Entry 3MRF (X-ray diffraction, 2.30 A resolution); this record covers chains A and B of the 3 polymer chains in the assembly.

Chain A:
Name: HLA class I histocompatibility antigen, A-2 alpha chain
Organism: Homo sapiens
Notes: fragment: HLA-A*0201 alpha chain, UNP resiude 25-300
Reference sequence: P01892 (1A02_HUMAN); residues 1-276 here correspond to UniProt positions 25-300 (UniProt number = residue number + 24)
Amino-acid sequence (293 residues; row label = number of the first residue in the row):
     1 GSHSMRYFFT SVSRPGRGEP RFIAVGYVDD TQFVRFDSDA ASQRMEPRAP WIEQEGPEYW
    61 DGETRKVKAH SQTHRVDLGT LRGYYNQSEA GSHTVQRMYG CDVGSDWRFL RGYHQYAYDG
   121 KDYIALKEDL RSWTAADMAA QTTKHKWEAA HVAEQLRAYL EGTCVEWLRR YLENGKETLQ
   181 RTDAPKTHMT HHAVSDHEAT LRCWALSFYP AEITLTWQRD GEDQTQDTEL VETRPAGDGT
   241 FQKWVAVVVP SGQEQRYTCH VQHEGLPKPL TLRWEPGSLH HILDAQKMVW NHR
Not modelled in the structure: 275-293
Construct notes: engineered mutation Val-245 (Ala269 in P01892); expression tag (277-293)
Disulfides: Cys-101/Cys-164, Cys-203/Cys-259

Chain B:
Name: Beta-2-microglobulin
Organism: Homo sapiens
Reference sequence: P61769 (B2MG_HUMAN); residues 1-99 here correspond to UniProt positions 21-119 (UniProt number = residue number + 20)
Amino-acid sequence (100 residues; numbered 0 to 99; the number before each row is that of its first residue; numbering starts at 0):
     0 MIQRTPKIQV YSRHPAENGK SNFLNCYVSG FHPSDIEVDL LKNGERIEKV EHSDLSFSKD
    60 WSFYLLYYTE FTPTEKDEYA CRVNHVTLSQ PKIVKWDRDM
Construct notes: expression tag (0)
Swiss-Prot annotation at these positions:
  - modified residue: Gln-2 (Pyrrolidone carboxylic acid)
  - glycosylation: Ile-1 (N-linked (Glc) (glycation) isoleucine), Lys-19 (N-linked (Glc) (glycation) lysine), Lys-41 (N-linked (Glc) (glycation) lysine), Lys-48 (N-linked (Glc) (glycation) lysine), Lys-58 (N-linked (Glc) (glycation) lysine), Lys-91 (N-linked (Glc) (glycation) lysine), Lys-94 (N-linked (Glc) (glycation) lysine)
Disulfides: Cys-25/Cys-80

How chain A and chain B interact:
Pairs across the interface (52):
  Phe-8(A) / Ser-55(B)
  Phe-8(A) / Phe-56(B)  hydrophobic
  Phe-9(A) / Phe-56(B)
  Thr-10(A) / Phe-56(B)
  Thr-10(A) / Phe-62(B)
  Val-12(A) / Ser-33(B)
  Ile-23(A) / Leu-54(B)
  Val-25(A) / Asp-53(B)
  Val-25(A) / Leu-54(B)
  Val-25(A) / Ser-55(B)
  Tyr-27(A) / Ser-55(B)
  Tyr-27(A) / Tyr-63(B)
  Gln-32(A) / Asp-53(B)  hydrogen bond
  Arg-35(A) / Asp-53(B)  salt bridge
  Arg-48(A) / Asp-53(B)  salt bridge
  His-93(A) / Met-0(B)
  Gln-96(A) / His-31(B)  hydrogen bond
  Gln-96(A) / Phe-56(B)
  Gln-96(A) / Trp-60(B)  hydrogen bond (side chain-backbone)
  Gln-96(A) / Phe-62(B)
  Arg-97(A) / Phe-56(B)
  Gln-115(A) / Trp-60(B)
  Tyr-116(A) / Trp-60(B)
  Ala-117(A) / Trp-60(B)  hydrophobic
  Asp-119(A) / Met-0(B)
  Asp-119(A) / Ile-1(B)
  Asp-119(A) / His-31(B)
  Gly-120(A) / Ile-1(B)
  Gly-120(A) / His-31(B)  hydrogen bond (backbone-side chain)
  Lys-121(A) / Ile-1(B)
  Asp-122(A) / Trp-60(B)  hydrogen bond
  Trp-204(A) / Asp-98(B)
  Trp-204(A) / Met-99(B)
  Val-231(A) / Gln-8(B)
  Glu-232(A) / Lys-6(B)
  Glu-232(A) / Gln-8(B)  hydrogen bond (backbone-side chain)
  Thr-233(A) / Tyr-26(B)
  Arg-234(A) / Gln-8(B)  hydrogen bond
  Arg-234(A) / Tyr-10(B)
  Pro-235(A) / Tyr-10(B)  hydrogen bond (backbone-side chain)
  Pro-235(A) / Asn-24(B)
  Pro-235(A) / Tyr-26(B)
  Pro-235(A) / Leu-65(B)  hydrophobic
  Ala-236(A) / Arg-12(B)  hydrogen bond (backbone-side chain)
  Ala-236(A) / Asn-24(B)  hydrogen bond (backbone-side chain)
  Gly-237(A) / Arg-12(B)
  Gly-237(A) / Leu-65(B)
  Asp-238(A) / Arg-12(B)
  Gln-242(A) / Tyr-10(B)
  Gln-242(A) / Ser-11(B)
  Gln-242(A) / Arg-12(B)  hydrogen bond (side chain-backbone)
  Trp-244(A) / Met-99(B)  hydrogen bond (side chain-backbone)
Other interface residues (no listed pair), chain A (36 interface residues in all): Ser-92, Thr-94, Met-98, Thr-190, Arg-202
Other interface residues (no listed pair), chain B (23 interface residues in all): His-13, Lys-58

Summary:
Chain A and chain B form an interface of 36 and 23 residues respectively; the contacts include 12 hydrogen
bonds and 2 salt bridges. Among the polar pairs are Arg-35(A)/Asp-53(B), Arg-48(A)/Asp-53(B) and
Gln-32(A)/Asp-53(B).
Here chain A is HLA class I histocompatibility antigen, A-2 alpha chain and chain B is Beta-2-microglobulin,
both from Homo sapiens. Entry 3MRF (Crystal Structure of MHC class I HLA-A2 molecule complexed with EBV
bmlf1-280-288 nonapeptide T4P variant) was determined by X-ray diffraction.
